8UKQ - chains T and B of the 13 polymer chains in the assembly; structure by X-ray diffraction, 3.50 A resolution.

[Chain T]
Molecule: tsDNA with FapydG lesion
Source organism: synthetic construct
Sequence (29 nucleotides; each row starts with the number of its first residue):
     1 CCTTCTCTCTCTCGCTGAXCCTCTCGATG
Unresolved in the structure: 1-4, 29
Modified positions: WVQ (N-[(5E)-2-amino-5-(formylimino)-6-oxo-5,6-dihydropyrimidin-4-yl]-2-deoxy-5-O-phosphono-beta-D-erythro-pentofuranosylamine) at position 19

[Chain B]
Protein: DNA-directed RNA polymerase II subunit RPB2
Source organism: Saccharomyces cerevisiae S288C
Notes: EC 2.7.7.6
UniProt: P08518 (RPB2_YEAST); residues 1-1224 here = UniProt positions 1-1224
Chain sequence (1224 residues; numbered 1 to 1224; the number before each row is that of its first residue):
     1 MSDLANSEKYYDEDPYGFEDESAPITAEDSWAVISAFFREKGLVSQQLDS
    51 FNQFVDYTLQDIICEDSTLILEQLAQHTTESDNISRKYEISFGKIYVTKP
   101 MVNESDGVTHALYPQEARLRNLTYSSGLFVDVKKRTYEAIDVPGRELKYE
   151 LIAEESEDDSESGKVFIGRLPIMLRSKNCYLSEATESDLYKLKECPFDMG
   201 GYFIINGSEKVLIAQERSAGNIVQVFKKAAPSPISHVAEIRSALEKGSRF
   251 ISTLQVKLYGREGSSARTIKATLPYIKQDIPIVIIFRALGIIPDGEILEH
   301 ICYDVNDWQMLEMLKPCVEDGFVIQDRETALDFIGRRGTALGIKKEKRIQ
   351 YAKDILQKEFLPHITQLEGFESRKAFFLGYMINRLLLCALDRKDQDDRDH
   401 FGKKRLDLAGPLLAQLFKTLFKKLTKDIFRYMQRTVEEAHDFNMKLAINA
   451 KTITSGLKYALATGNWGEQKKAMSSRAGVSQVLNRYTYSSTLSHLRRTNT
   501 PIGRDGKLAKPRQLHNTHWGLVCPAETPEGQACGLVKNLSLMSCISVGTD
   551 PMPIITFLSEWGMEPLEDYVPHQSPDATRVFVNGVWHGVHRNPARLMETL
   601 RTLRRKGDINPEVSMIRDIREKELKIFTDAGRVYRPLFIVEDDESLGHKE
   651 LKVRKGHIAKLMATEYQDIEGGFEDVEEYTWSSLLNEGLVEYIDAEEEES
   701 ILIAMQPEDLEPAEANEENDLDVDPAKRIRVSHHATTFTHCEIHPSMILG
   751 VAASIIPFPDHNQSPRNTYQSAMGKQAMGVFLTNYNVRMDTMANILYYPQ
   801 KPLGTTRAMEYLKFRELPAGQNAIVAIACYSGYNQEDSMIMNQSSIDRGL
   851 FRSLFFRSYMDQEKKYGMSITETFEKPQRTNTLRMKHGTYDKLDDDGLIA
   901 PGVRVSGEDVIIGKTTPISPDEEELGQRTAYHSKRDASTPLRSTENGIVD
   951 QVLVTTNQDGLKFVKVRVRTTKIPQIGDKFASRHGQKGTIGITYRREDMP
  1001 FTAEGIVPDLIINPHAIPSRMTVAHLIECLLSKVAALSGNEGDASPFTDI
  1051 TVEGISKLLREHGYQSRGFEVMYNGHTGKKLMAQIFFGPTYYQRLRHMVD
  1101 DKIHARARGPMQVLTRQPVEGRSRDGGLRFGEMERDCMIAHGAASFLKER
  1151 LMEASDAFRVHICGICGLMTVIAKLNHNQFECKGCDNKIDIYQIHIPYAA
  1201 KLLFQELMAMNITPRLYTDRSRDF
Unresolved in the structure: 1-19, 76-85, 139-161, 338-344, 439-445, 503-508, 669-675, 715-720, 920-929, 1222-1224
Ion coordination: Zn2+: Cys1163, Cys1166, Cys1182, Cys1185

[Interface between chain T and chain B]
Pairs across the interface (19):
  DC20(T) with Met1133(B), sugar contact
  DC21(T) with Arg1129(B), salt bridge to the phosphate; Gly1131(B), phosphate contact
  DT22(T) with Leu1128(B), sugar contact; Arg1129(B), hydrogen bond to the phosphate
  DC23(T) with Gly1121(B), phosphate contact; Arg1122(B), hydrogen bond to the phosphate
  DT24(T) with Met792(B), phosphate contact; Arg1122(B), salt bridge to the phosphate; Ser1123(B), phosphate contact
  DC25(T) with Met792(B), phosphate contact; Arg857(B), salt bridge to the phosphate; Arg942(B), salt bridge to the phosphate
  DG26(T) with Val482(B), sugar contact; Thr791(B), hydrogen bond to the phosphate
  DA27(T) with Ser208(B), hydrogen bond to the phosphate; Lys210(B), salt bridge to the phosphate; Val482(B), phosphate contact
  DT28(T) with Ala462(B), phosphate contact
Interface residues without a listed pair, chain B (23 interface residues in all): Ile205, Asn206, Tyr459, Thr463, Glu1120, Phe1130, Glu1132, Glu1134

[Summary]
Chain T and chain B form an interface of 9 and 23 residues respectively, with 4 hydrogen bonds and 5 salt
bridges. Polar contacts include DT22(T)-Arg1129(B), DC23(T)-Arg1122(B) and DG26(T)-Thr791(B). Cys1163(B),
Cys1166(B), Cys1182(B) and Cys1185(B) form the Zn2+ site.
Here chain T is tsDNA with FapydG lesion (synthetic construct) and chain B is DNA-directed RNA polymerase II
subunit RPB2 (Saccharomyces cerevisiae S288C). Entry 8UKQ (RNA polymerase II elongation complex with Fapy-dG
lesion in apo state) was determined by X-ray diffraction, deposited together with 8UKR, 8UKS, 8UKT and 8UKU.
